Entry 8ITF (electron microscopy, 3.46 A resolution); this record covers chains B and S of the 6 polymer chains in the assembly.

== Chain B ==
Protein: Guanine nucleotide-binding protein G(I)/G(S)/G(T) subunit beta-1
Organism: Homo sapiens
UniProtKB: P62873 (GBB1_HUMAN); residues 2-340 here = UniProt positions 2-340
Amino-acid sequence (377 residues; row label = number of the first residue in the row; numbers below 1 keep their minus sign (Met-10 is residue -10)):
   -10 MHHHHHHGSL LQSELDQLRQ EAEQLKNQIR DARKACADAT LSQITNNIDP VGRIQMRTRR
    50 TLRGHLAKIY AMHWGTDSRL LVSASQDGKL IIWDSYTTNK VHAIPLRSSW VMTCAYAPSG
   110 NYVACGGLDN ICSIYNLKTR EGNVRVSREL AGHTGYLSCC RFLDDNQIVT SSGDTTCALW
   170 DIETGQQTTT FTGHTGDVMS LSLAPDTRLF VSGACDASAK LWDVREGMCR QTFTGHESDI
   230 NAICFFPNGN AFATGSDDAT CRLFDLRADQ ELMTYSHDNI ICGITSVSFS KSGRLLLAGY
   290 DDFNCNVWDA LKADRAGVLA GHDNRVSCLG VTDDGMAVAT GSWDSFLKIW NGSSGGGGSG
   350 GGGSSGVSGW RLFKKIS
Unresolved in the structure: -10 to 2, 224, 341-366
Construct notes: initiating methionine (-10); expression tag (-9 to 1, 341-366)
Curated features (UniProtKB/Swiss-Prot):
  - modified residue: Ser2 (N-acetylserine), His266 (Phosphohistidine)
  - natural variant: Leu30 (L30F: In MRD42; uncertain significance), Arg52 (R52G: In MRD42), Gly64 (G64V: In MRD42), Asp76 (D76E: In MRD42; D76G: In MRD42), Gly77 (G77S: In MRD42), Lys78 (K78R: In MRD42), Ile80 (I80N: In MRD42; I80T: In MRD42), His91 (H91R: In MRD42; uncertain significance), Ala92 (A92T: In MRD42), Pro94 (P94S: In MRD42), Leu95 (L95P: In MRD42), Arg96 (R96L: In MRD42), 5 further natural variant entries in UniProt

== Chain S ==
Protein: scFv16
Organism: synthetic construct
Notes: antibody fragment or engineered binder
Amino-acid sequence (285 residues; numbered -36 to 247 plus 17 insertion-coded residues; 16 numbers in that range are skipped by the numbering (no residue carries them; nothing is unmodelled there); the number before each row is that of its first residue; a row labelled like 120A-120Q holds insertion residues (120A, then the next letters in order); numbers below 1 keep their minus sign (Met-36 is residue -36)):
   -36 MLLVNQSHQG FNKEHTSKMV SAIVLYVLLA AAAHSAFAVQ LVESGGGLVQ PGGSRKLSCS
    24 ASGFAFSSFG MHWVRQAPEK GLEWVAYISS GSGTIYYADT VKGRFTISRD DPKNTLFLQM
    84 TSLRSEDTAM YYCVRSIYYY GSSPFDFWGQ GTTLTVS
120A-120Q AGGGGSGGGGSGGGGSA
   137 DIVMTQATSS VPVTPGESVS ISCRSSKSLL HSNGNTYLYW FLQRPGQSPQ LLIYRMSNLA
   197 SGVPDRFSGS GSGTAFTLTI SRLEAEDVGV YYCMQHLEYP LTFGAGTKLE L
Unresolved in the structure: -36 to 1, 120A-120Q, 246-247
Disulfides: Cys22-Cys96

== How chain B and chain S interact ==
Residue-residue contacts (6; chain B residue first):
  Asp66(B) with Tyr103(S)
  Arg68(B) with Tyr103(S)
  Val90(B) with Tyr102(S), hydrophobic
  Glu130(B) with Gly26(S); Phe27(S)
  Gly131(B) with Phe32(S)
Interface residues without a listed pair, chain B (9 interface residues in all): Leu69, Asp83, Arg129, Asn132
Interface residues without a listed pair, chain S (9 interface residues in all): Val2, Ala28, Ser31, Arg98

== Summary ==
The chain B/chain S interface involves 9 residues from each chain.
Here chain B is Guanine nucleotide-binding protein G(I)/G(S)/G(T) subunit beta-1 (Homo sapiens) and chain S is
scFv16 (synthetic construct). Entry 8ITF (Cryo-EM structure of the DMCHA-bound mTAAR9-Gs complex) was
determined by electron microscopy, deposited together with 8IW1, 8IW4, 8IW7 and 8IW9.
